3F1N - chains A and B; structure by X-ray diffraction, 1.48 A resolution.

# Chain A
Molecule: Endothelial PAS domain-containing protein 1
Organism: Homo sapiens
Notes: fragment: HIF2 alpha C-terminal PAS domain
Reference sequence: Q99814 (EPAS1_HUMAN); residues 239-350 here = UniProt positions 239-350
Chain sequence (117 residues; each row starts with the number of its first residue):
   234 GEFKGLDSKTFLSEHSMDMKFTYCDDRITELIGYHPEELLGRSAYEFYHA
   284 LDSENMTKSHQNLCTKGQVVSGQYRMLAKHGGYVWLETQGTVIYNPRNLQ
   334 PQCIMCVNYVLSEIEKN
Disordered / not traced: 234-235, 328-333, 350
Sequence notes: expression tag (234-238); engineered mutation Glu247 (Arg in Q99814)

# Chain B
Molecule: Aryl hydrocarbon receptor nuclear translocator
Organism: Homo sapiens
Notes: fragment: ARNT C-terminal PAS domain
Reference sequence: P27540 (ARNT_HUMAN); residue numbers follow UniProt; this construct covers 356-470
Chain sequence (121 residues; each row starts with the number of its first residue):
   350 GEFKGLNVCQPTRFISRHNIEGIFTFVDHRCVATVGYQPQELLGKNIVEF
   400 CHPEDQQLLRDSFQQVVKLKGQVLSVMFRFRSKNQEWLWMRTSSFTFQNP
   450 YSDEIEYIICTNTNVKNSSQE
Disordered / not traced: 350-356, 469-470
Sequence notes: expression tag (350-355); engineered mutation Arg362 (Glu in P27540)

# Chain A / chain B interface
Contacting residue pairs - 37 pairs, chain A then chain B:
  Leu239(A) - Ser451(B)
  Leu239(A) - Glu453(B)
  Asp240(A) - Arg366(B)  salt bridge
  Leu245(A) - Ile364(B)  hydrophobic
  Leu245(A) - Ile458(B)  hydrophobic
  Glu247(A) - Arg362(B)  salt bridge
  Glu247(A) - Ile364(B)
  Glu247(A) - Arg379(B)  salt bridge
  Tyr256(A) - Ile364(B)  hydrophobic
  Tyr256(A) - Phe375(B)
  Tyr256(A) - Asp377(B)
  Tyr256(A) - Arg379(B)
  Asp258(A) - Phe375(B)
  Arg260(A) - Arg366(B)
  Gln301(A) - Gly420(B)  hydrogen bond (side chain-backbone)
  Gln301(A) - Gln421(B)
  Glu320(A) - Tyr450(B)
  Gln322(A) - Phe444(B)
  Gln322(A) - Thr445(B)
  Gln322(A) - Phe446(B)
  Thr324(A) - Val422(B)
  Thr324(A) - Phe444(B)
  Ile326(A) - Ser442(B)
  Ile326(A) - Thr460(B)
  Gln335(A) - Pro360(B)
  Gln335(A) - Arg362(B)
  Gln335(A) - Thr462(B)  hydrogen bond
  Cys336(A) - Arg362(B)
  Met338(A) - Ile364(B)  hydrophobic
  Met338(A) - Phe444(B)  hydrophobic
  Met338(A) - Ile458(B)  hydrophobic
  Met338(A) - Thr460(B)  hydrogen bond
  Val340(A) - Phe446(B)  hydrophobic
  Val340(A) - Ile458(B)  hydrophobic
  Tyr342(A) - Asn448(B)
  Tyr342(A) - Tyr450(B)  hydrophobic
  Leu344(A) - Tyr450(B)  hydrophobic
Other interface residues (no listed pair), chain A (22 interface residues in all): Thr243, Thr255, Gln306, Val325
Other interface residues (no listed pair), chain B (23 interface residues in all): Tyr456, Cys459

# In short
Chain A and chain B form an interface of 22 and 23 residues respectively, with 3 hydrogen bonds and 3 salt
bridges. Polar pairs include Asp240(A)-Arg366(B), Glu247(A)-Arg362(B) and Glu247(A)-Arg379(B).
Here chain A is Endothelial PAS domain-containing protein 1 and chain B is Aryl hydrocarbon receptor nuclear
translocator, both from Homo sapiens. Entry 3F1N (Crystal structure of a high affinity heterodimer of HIF2
alpha and ARNT C-terminal PAS domains, with ...) was determined by X-ray diffraction, deposited together with
3F1O and 3F1P.
